6AC3 - chains C and D of the 4 polymer chains in the assembly; structure by X-ray diffraction, 3.60 A resolution.

# Chain C (and D)
Name: Red-bioluminescence eliciting luciferase
Organism: Phrixothrix hirtus
Notes: chain D of this document is another copy of the same molecule, construct and numbering; everything in this record applies to it too
Reference sequence: Q9U4U7 (Q9U4U7_9COLE); residue numbers follow UniProt; this construct covers 1-546
Chain sequence (546 residues; numbered 1 to 546; the number before each row is that of its first residue):
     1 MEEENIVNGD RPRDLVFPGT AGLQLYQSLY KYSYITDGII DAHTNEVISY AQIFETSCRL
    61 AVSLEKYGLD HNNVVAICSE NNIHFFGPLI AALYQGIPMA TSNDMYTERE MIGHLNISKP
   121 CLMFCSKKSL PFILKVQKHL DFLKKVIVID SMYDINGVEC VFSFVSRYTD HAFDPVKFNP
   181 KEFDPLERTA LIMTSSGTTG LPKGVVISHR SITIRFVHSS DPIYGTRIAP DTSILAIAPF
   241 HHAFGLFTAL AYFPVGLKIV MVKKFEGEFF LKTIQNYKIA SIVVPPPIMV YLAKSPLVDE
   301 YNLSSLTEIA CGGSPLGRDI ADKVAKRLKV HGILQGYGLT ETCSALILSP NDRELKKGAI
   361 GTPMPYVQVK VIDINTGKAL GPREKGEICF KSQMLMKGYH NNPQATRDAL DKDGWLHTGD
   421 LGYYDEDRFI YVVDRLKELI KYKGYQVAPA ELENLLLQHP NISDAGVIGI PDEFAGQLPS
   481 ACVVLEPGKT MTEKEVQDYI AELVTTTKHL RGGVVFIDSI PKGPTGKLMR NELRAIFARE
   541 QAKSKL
Disordered / not traced: 1-5, 350-362, 436-546 (chain D: 1-7, 350-362, 437-546)
Reported in the primary citation:
  - mutagenesis - K527A: abolished catalytic activity
  - mutagenesis - T525A: decreased catalytic activity
  - mutagenesis - K522A: decreased stability

# Chain C / chain D interface
Contacting residue pairs - 20 pairs, chain C then chain D:
  Arg59(C) with Tyr153(D), hydrogen bond
  Met152(C) with Met152(D), hydrophobic; Phe162(D)
  Tyr153(C) with Glu55(D); Arg59(D), hydrogen bond; Phe162(D), hydrophobic; Ser166(D); His171(D)
  Asp154(C) with His171(D)
  Ile155(C) with His171(D)
  Asn156(C) with His171(D), hydrogen bond
  Phe162(C) with Met152(D); Tyr153(D), hydrophobic; Phe162(D), hydrophobic
  Val165(C) with Tyr153(D)
  Ser166(C) with Tyr153(D)
  His171(C) with Tyr153(D); Asp154(D); Ile155(D); Asn156(D)
Other interface residues (no listed pair), chain C (12 interface residues in all): Glu55, Asp170
Other interface residues (no listed pair), chain D (12 interface residues in all): Val165, Asp170

# In short
Chain C and chain D each contribute 12 residues to their interface; the contacts include 3 hydrogen bonds.
Polar pairs include Arg59(C)-Tyr153(D) and Asn156(C)-His171(D). From the paper: K527A of chain C abolishes
catalytic activity; T525A of chain C reduces catalytic activity.
Chain C and chain D are both Red-bioluminescence eliciting luciferase (Phrixothrix hirtus); the structure,
Structure of a natural red emitting luciferase from Phrixothrix hirtus (P3121 crystal form), was determined by
X-ray diffraction, deposited together with 6AAA and 6ABH.
